PDB entry 3PUQ | X-ray diffraction, 2.25 A resolution | chain A

Chain A:
Name: Lysine-specific demethylase 7 homolog
Organism: Caenorhabditis elegans
Notes: EC 1.14.11.27; fragment: PHD domain
Reference sequence: Q9GYI0 (KDM7_CAEEL); residues 188-711 here correspond to UniProt positions 201-724 (UniProt number = residue number + 13)
Sequence (528 residues; row label = number of the first residue in the row):
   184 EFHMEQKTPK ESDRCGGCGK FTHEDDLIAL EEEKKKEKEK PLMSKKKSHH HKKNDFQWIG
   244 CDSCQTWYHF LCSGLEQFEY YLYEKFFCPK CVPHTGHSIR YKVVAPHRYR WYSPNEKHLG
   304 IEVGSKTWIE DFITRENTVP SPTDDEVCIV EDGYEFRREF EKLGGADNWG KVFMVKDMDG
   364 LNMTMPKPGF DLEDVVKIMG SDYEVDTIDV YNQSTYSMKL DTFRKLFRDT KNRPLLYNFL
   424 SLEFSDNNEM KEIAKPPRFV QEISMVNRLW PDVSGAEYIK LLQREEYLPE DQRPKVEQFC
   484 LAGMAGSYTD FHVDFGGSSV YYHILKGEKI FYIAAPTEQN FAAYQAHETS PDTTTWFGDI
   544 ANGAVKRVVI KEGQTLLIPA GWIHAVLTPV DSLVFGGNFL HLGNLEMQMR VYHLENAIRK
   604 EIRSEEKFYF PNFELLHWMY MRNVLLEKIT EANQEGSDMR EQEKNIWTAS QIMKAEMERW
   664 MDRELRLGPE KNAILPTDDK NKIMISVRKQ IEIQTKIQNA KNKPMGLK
Disordered / not traced: 184-190, 206-236, 457-469, 707-711
Differences from the reference sequence: expression tag (184-187)
Bound ions: Zn2+ site 1: Cys198, Cys201, His252, Cys255; Zn2+ site 2: Cys244, Cys247, Cys271, Cys274; Fe2+: His495, Asp497, His567 (together with 2-oxoglutaric acid)
Ligand contacts: 2-oxoglutaric acid (AKG): Asn421, Leu423, Leu484, Thr492, His495, Asp497, Tyr505, Lys512, Phe514, His567, Val569, Thr571
Curated features (UniProtKB/Swiss-Prot):
  - zinc finger: Ser195 to His277 (PHD-type)
  - binding site (substrate): Thr492 to Asp497, Tyr505, Lys512, His567
  - binding site (Fe cation): His495, Asp497, His567
Reported in the primary citation:
  - Fe2+ coordination: His495, Asp497, His567

Overview:
Chain A binds 2-oxoglutaric acid. His495, Asp497 and His567 form the Fe2+ site. The Zn2+ site 1 is built by
Cys198, Cys201, His252 and Cys255. From UniProt: 9 substrate-binding residues and 3 Fe cation-binding
residues. From the paper: Fe2+ coordination by His495, Asp497 and His567.
Chain A is Lysine-specific demethylase 7 homolog (Caenorhabditis elegans); the structure, CEKDM7A from
C.Elegans, complex with alpha-KG, was determined by X-ray diffraction (same publication as 3PUR).
